9DWL - chains A and J of the 11 polymer chains in the assembly; structure by electron microscopy, 3.90 A resolution.

# Chain A
Name: Histone H3.2
Source organism: Homo sapiens
UniProtKB: Q71DI3 (H32_HUMAN); residues 1-135 here correspond to UniProt positions 2-136 (UniProt number = residue number + 1)
Amino-acid sequence (135 residues; row label = number of the first residue in the row):
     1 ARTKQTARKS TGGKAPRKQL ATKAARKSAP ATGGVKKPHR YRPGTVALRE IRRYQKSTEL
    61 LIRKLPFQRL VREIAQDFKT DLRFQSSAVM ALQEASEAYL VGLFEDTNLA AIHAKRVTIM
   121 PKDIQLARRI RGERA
Unresolved in the structure: 1-37, 135
Sequence notes: engineered mutation Ala-110 (Cys111 in Q71DI3)
UniProt features mapped onto this chain:
  - modified residue: Arg-2 (Asymmetric dimethylarginine), Thr-3 (Phosphothreonine), Lys-4 (Allysine), Gln-5 (5-glutamyl dopamine), Thr-6 (Phosphothreonine), Arg-8 (Citrulline), Lys-9 (N6,N6,N6-trimethyllysine), Ser-10 (ADP-ribosylserine), Thr-11 (Phosphothreonine), Lys-14 (N6-(2-hydroxyisobutyryl)lysine), Arg-17 (Asymmetric dimethylarginine), Lys-18 (N6-(2-hydroxyisobutyryl)lysine), Lys-23 (N6-(2-hydroxyisobutyryl)lysine), Arg-26 (Citrulline), Lys-27 (N6,N6,N6-trimethyllysine), Ser-28 (ADP-ribosylserine), Lys-36 (N6,N6,N6-trimethyllysine), Lys-37 (N6-methyllysine), Tyr-41 (Phosphotyrosine), Lys-56 (N6,N6,N6-trimethyllysine) and 8 more in UniProt
  - lipidation: Lys-18 (N6-decanoyllysine)

# Chain J
Molecule: 601 J strand (non-damaged strand)
Sequence (147 nucleotides; numbered 1 to 147; the number before each row is that of its first residue):
     1 ATCGGATGTA TATATCTGAC ACGTGCCTGG AGACTAGGGA GTAATCCCCT TGGCGGTTAA
    61 AACGCGGGGG ACAGCGCGTA CGTGCGTTTA AGCGGTGCTA GAGCTGTCTA CGACCAATTG
   121 AGCGGCCTCG GCACCGGGAT TCTCGAT

# How chain A and chain J interact
Residue-residue contacts - 16 pairs, chain A then chain J:
  His-39(A) / DA6(J)  phosphate contact
  His-39(A) / DT7(J)  salt bridge to the phosphate
  Arg-40(A) / DT83(J)  hydrogen bond to the phosphate
  Arg-40(A) / DG84(J)  salt bridge to the phosphate
  Pro-43(A) / DT83(J)  phosphate contact
  Gly-44(A) / DT83(J)  hydrogen bond to the phosphate
  Val-46(A) / DT83(J)  phosphate contact
  Ala-47(A) / DT83(J)  hydrogen bond to the phosphate
  Arg-49(A) / DT9(J)  phosphate contact
  Arg-63(A) / DA91(J)  phosphate contact
  Arg-63(A) / DG92(J)  phosphate contact
  Lys-64(A) / DG92(J)  hydrogen bond to the phosphate
  Leu-65(A) / DA91(J)  sugar contact
  Leu-65(A) / DG92(J)  hydrogen bond to the phosphate
  Pro-66(A) / DA91(J)  phosphate contact
  Arg-69(A) / DA91(J)  salt bridge to the phosphate
Interface residues without a listed pair, chain A (16 interface residues in all): Tyr-41, Lys-56, Arg-83, Lys-115
Interface residues without a listed pair, chain J (12 interface residues in all): DG8, DA10, DA73, DA100, DG101

# In short
The interface between chain A and chain J involves 16 residues on one side and 12 on the other, with 5
hydrogen bonds and 3 salt bridges. Among the polar pairs are Arg-40(A)/DT83(J), Gly-44(A)/DT83(J) and
Ala-47(A)/DT83(J).
Chain A is Histone H3.2 (Homo sapiens) and chain J is 601 J strand (non-damaged strand); the structure,
Nucleosome containing a 1-nt gap at SHL-5.5, was determined by electron microscopy.
